8R84 - chains N and L of the 6 polymer chains in the assembly; structure by electron microscopy, 3.60 A resolution.

== Chain N ==
Name: CD5 antigen-like
Organism: Homo sapiens
UniProtKB: O43866 (CD5L_HUMAN); residue numbers follow UniProt; this construct covers 20-347
Chain sequence (328 residues; numbered 20 to 347; the number before each row is that of its first residue):
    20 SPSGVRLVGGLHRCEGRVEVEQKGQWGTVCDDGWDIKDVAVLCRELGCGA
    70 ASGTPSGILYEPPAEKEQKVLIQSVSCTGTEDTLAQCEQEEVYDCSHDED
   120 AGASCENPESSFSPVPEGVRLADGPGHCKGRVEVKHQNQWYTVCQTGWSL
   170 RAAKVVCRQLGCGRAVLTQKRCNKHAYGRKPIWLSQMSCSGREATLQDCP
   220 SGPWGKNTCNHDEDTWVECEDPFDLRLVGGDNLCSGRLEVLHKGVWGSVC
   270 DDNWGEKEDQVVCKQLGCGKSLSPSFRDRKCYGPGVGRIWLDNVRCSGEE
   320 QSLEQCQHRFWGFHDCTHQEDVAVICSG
Unresolved in the structure: 20-131
UniProt features mapped onto this chain:
  - mutagenesis: Ser123 (S123A: No effect; when associated with 129-A--A-132), Ser129 to Ser132 (No effect; when associated with A-123)
Disulfide bonds: Cys147-Cys181, Cys163-Cys228, Cys176-Cys238, Cys208-Cys218, Cys253-Cys287, Cys269-Cys335, Cys282-Cys345, Cys315-Cys325
Bound ions: Ca2+ site 1: Asp270, Asp271, Glu339 (shared with 1 residue of chain J); Ca2+ site 2: Asp271, Asp311, Asn312, Asp334
What the authors report for this chain:
  - mutagenesis - D270A, D311A, N312A, D334A: decreased binding to IgM
  - mutagenesis - D50A, D51A: unchanged binding to IgM
  - mutagenesis - C191S: decreased binding to DAMPs

== Chain L ==
Name: Ig-like domain-containing protein
Organism: Homo sapiens
UniProtKB: A0A7N5JWI9 (A0A7N5JWI9_AILME); residues 229-576 here correspond to UniProt positions 106-453 (UniProt number = residue number - 123)
Chain sequence (361 residues; row label = number of the first residue in the row):
   216 DYKDDDDKGSGSGIAELPPKVSVFVPPRDGFFGNPRKSKLICQATGFSPR
   266 QIQVSWLREGKQVGSGVTTDQVQAEAKESGPTTYKVTSTLTIKESDWLSQ
   316 SMFTCRVDHRGLTFQQNASSMCVPDQDTAIRVFAIPPSFASIFLTKSTKL
   366 TCLVTDLTTYDSVTISWTRQNGEAVKTHTNISESHPNATFSAVGEASICE
   416 DDWNSGERFTCTVTHTDLPSPLKQTISRPKGVALHRPDVYLLPPAREQLN
   466 LRESATITCLVTGFSPADVFVQWMQRGQPLSPEKYVTSAPMPEPQAPGRY
   516 FAHSILTVSEEEWNTGETYTCVVAHEALPNRVTERTVDKSTGKPTLYNVS
   566 LVMSDTAGTCY
Unresolved in the structure: 216-344
Sequence notes: expression tag (216-228)
Disulfide bonds: Cys367-Cys426, Cys474-Cys536

== Chain N / chain L interface ==
Cross-chain cystine bridges: Cys191(N)-Cys414(L)
Pairs across the interface (6):
  Gln188(N) - Lys361(L)
  Cys191(N) - Cys414(L)  disulfide
  Asn229(N) - His393(L)
  His230(N) - Lys364(L)
  His230(N) - His393(L)
  Glu232(N) - Ser412(L)
Interface residues without a listed pair, chain N (9 interface residues in all): Leu186, Thr187, Lys189, Lys193
Interface residues without a listed pair, chain L (9 interface residues in all): Ser362, Arg384, Glu410, Asp416
The authors on this interface:
  - pairs named by the authors: Cys191(N)-Cys414(L) (covalent link)

== In short ==
Chain N and chain L each contribute 9 residues to their interface; the contacts include 1 disulfide bond. The
authors report a contact between Cys191(N) and Cys414(L). The paper reports that D270A, D311A and N312A of
chain N, among others, reduce binding to IgM; C191S of chain N reduces binding to DAMPs; 7 substitutions were
tested in all.
Here chain N is CD5 antigen-like and chain L is Ig-like domain-containing protein, both from Homo sapiens.
Entry 8R84 (pentameric IgMFc-AIM complex focused refinement) was determined by electron microscopy together
with 8R83 from the same study.
